Entry 6PA7 (electron microscopy, 2.94 A resolution); this record covers chains D and J of the 14 polymer chains in the assembly.

[Chain D]
Protein: Histone H2B 1.1
Organism: Xenopus laevis
UniProtKB: P02281 (H2B11_XENLA); residues 1-122 here correspond to UniProt positions 5-126 (UniProt number = residue number + 4)
Chain sequence (123 residues; numbered 0 to 122; the number before each row is that of its first residue; numbering starts at 0):
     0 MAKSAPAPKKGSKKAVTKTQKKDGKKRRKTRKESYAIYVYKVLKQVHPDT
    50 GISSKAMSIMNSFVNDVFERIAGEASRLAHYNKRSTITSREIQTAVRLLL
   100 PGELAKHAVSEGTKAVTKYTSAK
Not modelled in the structure: 0-27, 122
Sequence notes: initiating methionine (0); engineered mutation Thr-29 (Ser33 in P02281)
UniProt features mapped onto this chain:
  - modified residue: Lys-2 (N6-acetyllysine), Lys-9 (N6-acetyllysine), Ser-11 (Phosphoserine), Lys-12 (N6-acetyllysine), Lys-17 (N6-acetyllysine)
  - glycosylation: Ser-109 (O-linked (GlcNAc) serine)
  - cross-link: Lys-117 (Glycyl lysine isopeptide (Lys-Gly) (interchain with G-Cter in ubiquitin))

[Chain J]
Molecule: 167-nt DNA strand
Sequence (167 nucleotides; row label = number of the first residue in the row):
     1 ATCGGCCGCCACAGGATGTATATATCTGACACGTGCCTGGAGACTAGGGA
    51 GTAATCCCCTTGGCGGTTAAAACGCGGGGGACAGCGCGTACGTGCGTTTA
   101 AGCGGTGCTAGAGCTGTCTACGACCAATTGAGCGGCCTCGGCACCGGGAT
   151 TCTCCAGGGCGGCCGAT
Not modelled in the structure: 167

[Chain D / chain J interface]
Contacting residue pairs (16; chain D residue first):
  Thr-29(D) with DC114(J), hydrogen bond to the phosphate
  Arg-30(D) with DT38(J), sugar contact; DG39(J), salt bridge to the phosphate
  Tyr-39(D) with DA31(J), sugar contact; DC32(J), hydrogen bond to the phosphate
  Gly-50(D) with DA31(J), phosphate contact
  Ile-51(D) with DC30(J), sugar contact; DA31(J), hydrogen bond to the phosphate
  Ser-52(D) with DC30(J), phosphate contact
  Ser-53(D) with DC30(J), hydrogen bond to the phosphate
  Arg-83(D) with DA50(J), phosphate contact; DG51(J), salt bridge to the phosphate
  Ser-84(D) with DG49(J), hydrogen bond to the phosphate; DA50(J), hydrogen bond to the phosphate
  Thr-85(D) with DG49(J), hydrogen bond to the phosphate; DA50(J), hydrogen bond to the phosphate
Other interface residues (no listed pair), chain D (13 interface residues in all): Lys-28, Lys-54, Lys-82

[Summary]
13 residues of chain D and 9 residues of chain J are in contact, with 8 hydrogen bonds and 2 salt bridges.
Polar pairs include Thr-29(D)/DC114(J), Tyr-39(D)/DC32(J) and Ile-51(D)/DA31(J).
Here chain D is Histone H2B 1.1 (Xenopus laevis) and chain J is a 167-nt DNA strand. Entry 6PA7 (The cryo-EM
structure of the human DNMT3A2-DNMT3B3 complex bound to nucleosome) was determined by electron microscopy.
